2V2W - chains A and B of the 3 polymer chains in the assembly; structure by X-ray diffraction, 1.60 A resolution.

Chain A:
Protein: HLA class I histocompatibility antigen, a-2 alpha chain
Organism: Homo sapiens
Notes: fragment: peptide binding domain, residues 25-300
UniProt: P01892 (1A02_HUMAN); residues 1-276 here correspond to UniProt positions 25-300 (UniProt number = residue number + 24)
Chain sequence (276 residues; each row starts with the number of its first residue):
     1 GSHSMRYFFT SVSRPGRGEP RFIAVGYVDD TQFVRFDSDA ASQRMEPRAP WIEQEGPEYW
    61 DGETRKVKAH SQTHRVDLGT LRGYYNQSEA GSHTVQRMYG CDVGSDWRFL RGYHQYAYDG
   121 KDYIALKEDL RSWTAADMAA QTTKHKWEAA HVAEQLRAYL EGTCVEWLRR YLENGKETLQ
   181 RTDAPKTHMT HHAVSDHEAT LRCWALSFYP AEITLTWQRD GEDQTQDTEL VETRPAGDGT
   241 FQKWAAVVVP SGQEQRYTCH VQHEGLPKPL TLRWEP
Cystine bridges: Cys101-Cys164, Cys203-Cys259

Chain B:
Protein: Beta-2 microglobulin
Organism: Homo sapiens
UniProt: P61769 (B2MG_HUMAN); residues 1-99 here correspond to UniProt positions 21-119 (UniProt number = residue number + 20)
Chain sequence (100 residues; row label = number of the first residue in the row; numbering starts at 0):
     0 MIQRTPKIQV YSRHPAENGK SNFLNCYVSG FHPSDIEVDL LKNGERIEKV EHSDLSFSKD
    60 WSFYLLYYTE FTPTEKDEYA CRVNHVTLSQ PKIVKWDRDM
Cystine bridges: Cys25-Cys80

Chain A / chain B interface:
Residue-residue contacts - 56 pairs, chain A then chain B:
  Phe8(A) - Ser55(B)
  Phe8(A) - Phe56(B)  hydrophobic
  Phe9(A) - Phe56(B)
  Thr10(A) - Leu54(B)
  Thr10(A) - Phe56(B)
  Thr10(A) - Phe62(B)
  Val12(A) - Ser33(B)
  Ile23(A) - Leu54(B)
  Val25(A) - Asp53(B)
  Val25(A) - Leu54(B)
  Val25(A) - Ser55(B)
  Tyr27(A) - Ser55(B)
  Tyr27(A) - Tyr63(B)  hydrogen bond
  Gln32(A) - Asp53(B)  hydrogen bond
  Arg35(A) - Asp53(B)  salt bridge
  Arg48(A) - Asp53(B)  salt bridge
  His93(A) - Met0(B)
  Gln96(A) - His31(B)  hydrogen bond
  Gln96(A) - Phe56(B)
  Gln96(A) - Trp60(B)  hydrogen bond (side chain-backbone)
  Gln96(A) - Phe62(B)
  Arg97(A) - Phe56(B)
  Gln115(A) - Trp60(B)
  Tyr116(A) - Trp60(B)
  Ala117(A) - Trp60(B)
  Asp119(A) - Met0(B)
  Asp119(A) - Ile1(B)
  Asp119(A) - His31(B)
  Gly120(A) - Ile1(B)
  Gly120(A) - Arg3(B)  hydrogen bond (backbone-side chain)
  Gly120(A) - His31(B)
  Gly120(A) - Trp60(B)
  Lys121(A) - Ile1(B)
  Asp122(A) - Trp60(B)  hydrogen bond
  Arg202(A) - Asp98(B)  hydrogen bond (side chain-backbone)
  Trp204(A) - Asp98(B)
  Trp204(A) - Met99(B)
  Val231(A) - Gln8(B)
  Glu232(A) - Lys6(B)  salt bridge
  Glu232(A) - Gln8(B)  hydrogen bond (backbone-side chain)
  Glu232(A) - Tyr26(B)
  Glu232(A) - Ser28(B)  hydrogen bond
  Arg234(A) - Gln8(B)  hydrogen bond
  Arg234(A) - Tyr10(B)
  Arg234(A) - Met99(B)  hydrogen bond (side chain-backbone)
  Pro235(A) - Tyr10(B)  hydrogen bond (backbone-side chain)
  Pro235(A) - Asn24(B)
  Pro235(A) - Tyr26(B)
  Ala236(A) - Arg12(B)  hydrogen bond (backbone-side chain)
  Ala236(A) - Asn24(B)  hydrogen bond (backbone-side chain)
  Gly237(A) - Arg12(B)  hydrogen bond (backbone-side chain)
  Gly237(A) - Leu65(B)
  Gln242(A) - Tyr10(B)
  Gln242(A) - Ser11(B)
  Gln242(A) - Arg12(B)  hydrogen bond (side chain-backbone)
  Trp244(A) - Met99(B)  hydrogen bond (side chain-backbone)
Interface residues without a listed pair, chain A (37 interface residues in all): Gln87, Ser92, Thr94, Met98, Leu206, Thr233, Asp238
Interface residues without a listed pair, chain B (26 interface residues in all): Pro14, Pro32, Asp59

In short:
37 residues of chain A and 26 residues of chain B are in contact, with 17 hydrogen bonds and 3 salt bridges.
Polar contacts include Arg35(A)-Asp53(B), Arg48(A)-Asp53(B) and Glu232(A)-Lys6(B).
Here chain A is HLA class I histocompatibility antigen, a-2 alpha chain and chain B is Beta-2 microglobulin,
both from Homo sapiens. Entry 2V2W (T cell cross-reactivity and conformational changes during TCR engagement)
was determined by X-ray diffraction (same publication as 2V2X).
